Entry 2J8F (X-ray diffraction, 1.84 A resolution); this record covers chain A.

[Chain A]
Name: Lysozyme
Organism: Bacteriophage CP-1
Notes: EC 3.2.1.17
UniProtKB: P15057 (LYS_BPCP1); residue numbers follow UniProt; this construct covers 1-339
Sequence (339 residues; each row starts with the number of its first residue):
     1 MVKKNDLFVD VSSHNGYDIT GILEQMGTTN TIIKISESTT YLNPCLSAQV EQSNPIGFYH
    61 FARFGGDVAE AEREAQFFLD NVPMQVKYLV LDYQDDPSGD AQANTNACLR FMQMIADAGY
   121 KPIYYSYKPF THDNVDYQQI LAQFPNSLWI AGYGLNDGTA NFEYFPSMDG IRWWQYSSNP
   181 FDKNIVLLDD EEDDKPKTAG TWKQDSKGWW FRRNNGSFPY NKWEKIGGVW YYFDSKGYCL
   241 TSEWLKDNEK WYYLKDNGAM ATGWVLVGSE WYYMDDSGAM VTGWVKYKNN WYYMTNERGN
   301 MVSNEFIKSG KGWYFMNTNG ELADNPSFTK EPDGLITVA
Disordered / not traced: 1
Sequence notes: engineered mutation Q94 (Glu in P15057)
Residues lining bound ligands:
  - alanine / AMV / D-glutamic acid / N-acetylglucosamine: Q94, Y125, S126, Y127, K128, P129, A151, G152, Y153, G154, L155, N156, Y164, Q175
  - alanine / AMV / N-acetylglucosamine: F162, F165, S167, M168, D169, G170, I171, L187, L188, Y287, K288, V338
UniProt features mapped onto this chain:
  - active site: D10, D92
From the paper describing this entry:
  - catalytic residues: D10 (proposed by the authors, not directly observed)
  - mutagenesis - E37A, E37K, E37Q: decreased catalytic activity (citing earlier work)

[Overview]
Bound to chain A: alanine / AMV / D-glutamic acid / N-acetylglucosamine and alanine / AMV /
N-acetylglucosamine. UniProt lists active-site residues D10 and D92. The paper reports the catalytic residue
D10; E37A, E37K and E37Q reduce catalytic activity.
Chain A is Lysozyme (Bacteriophage CP-1); the structure, Crystal structure of the modular Cpl-1 endolysin
complexed with a peptidoglycan analogue (E94Q mutant in complex ..., was determined by X-ray diffraction (same
publication as 2IXU, 2IXV and 2J8G).
